Entry 4KDO (X-ray diffraction, 2.40 A resolution); this record covers chains A and D of the 6 polymer chains in the assembly.

Chain A:
Protein: Hemagglutinin
From: Influenza A virus
Reference sequence: Q6DQ33 (Q6DQ33_9INFA); residues 5-325 here correspond to UniProt positions 17-337 (UniProt number = residue number + 12)
Amino-acid sequence (322 residues; row label = number of the first residue in the row):
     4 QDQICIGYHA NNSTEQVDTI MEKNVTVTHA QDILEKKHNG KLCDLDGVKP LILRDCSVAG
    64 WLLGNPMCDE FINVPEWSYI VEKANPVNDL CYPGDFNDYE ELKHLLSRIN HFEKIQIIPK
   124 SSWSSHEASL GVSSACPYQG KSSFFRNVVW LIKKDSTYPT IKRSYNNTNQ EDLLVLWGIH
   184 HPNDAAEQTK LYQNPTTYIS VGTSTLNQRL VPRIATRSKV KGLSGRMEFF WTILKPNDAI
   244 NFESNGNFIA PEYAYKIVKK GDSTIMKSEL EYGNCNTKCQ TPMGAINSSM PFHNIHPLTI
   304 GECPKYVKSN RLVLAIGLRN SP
Construct notes: expression tag (4); engineered mutation Asp-158 (Asn170 in Q6DQ33), Lys-224 (Asn236 in Q6DQ33), Leu-226 (Gln238 in Q6DQ33), Ile-319 (Thr331 in Q6DQ33)
Cystine bridges: Cys-46/Cys-278, Cys-59/Cys-71, Cys-94/Cys-139, Cys-282/Cys-306
Covalent attachments: N-acetylglucosamine (NAG) linked to Asn-169
Residues lining bound ligands: N-acetyl-alpha-neuraminic acid (SIA): Tyr-95, Leu-133, Gly-134, Val-135, Ser-136, Ser-137, Trp-153, Ile-155, His-183, Asn-186, Glu-190, Lys-193, Leu-194, Leu-226, Gly-228

Chain D:
Protein: Hemagglutinin
From: Influenza A virus
Reference sequence: Q6DQ33 (Q6DQ33_9INFA); residues 335-509 here correspond to UniProt positions 347-521 (UniProt number = residue number + 12)
Amino-acid sequence (175 residues; row label = number of the first residue in the row):
   335 GLFGAIAGFI EGGWQGMVDG WYGYHHSNEQ GSGYAADKES TQKAIDGVTN KVNSIIDKMN
   395 TQFEAVGREF NNLERRIENL NKKMEDGFLD VWTYNAELLV LMENERTLDF HDSNVKNLYD
   455 KVRLQLRDNA KELGNGCFEF YHKCDNECME SVRNGTYDYP QYSEEARLKR EEISG
Cystine bridges: Cys-478/Cys-482

How chain A and chain D interact:
Pairs across the interface (12):
  Asp-101(A) with Leu-407(D)
  Glu-103(A) with Arg-410(D)
  Glu-104(A) with Asn-406(D); Leu-407(D); Glu-408(D), hydrogen bond (side chain-backbone); Arg-409(D), hydrogen bond (side chain-backbone); Arg-410(D), salt bridge
  His-107(A) with Arg-409(D); Arg-410(D)
  Trp-234(A) with Leu-407(D), hydrophobic
  Asp-265(A) with Arg-409(D), salt bridge
  Lys-308(A) with Asp-424(D), salt bridge
Interface residues without a listed pair, chain A (10 interface residues in all): Leu-108, Lys-262, Phe-295
Interface residues without a listed pair, chain D (8 interface residues in all): Asn-413, Tyr-428

Summary:
10 residues of chain A face 8 of chain D across their interface; the contacts include 2 hydrogen bonds and 3
salt bridges. Among the polar pairs are Glu-104(A)/Arg-410(D), Asp-265(A)/Arg-409(D) and
Lys-308(A)/Asp-424(D). Ligands of chain A: N-acetyl-alpha-neuraminic acid. N-acetylglucosamine is covalently
linked to Asn-169(A).
Chain A is Hemagglutinin and chain D is Hemagglutinin, both from Influenza A virus; the structure, Crystal
structure of the hemagglutinin of ferret-transmissible H5N1 virus in complex with human receptor analog LSTc,
was determined by X-ray diffraction, deposited together with 4KDM, 4KDN and 4KDQ.
